Entry 8DXG (X-ray diffraction, 2.10 A resolution); this record covers chains A and B.

# Chain A
Name: Reverse transcriptase/ribonuclease H
Source organism: Human immunodeficiency virus type 1 BH10
Notes: EC 2.7.7.49, 2.7.7.7, 3.1.26.13, 3.1.13.2
Reference sequence: P03366 (POL_HV1B1); residues 1-555 here correspond to UniProt positions 600-1154 (UniProt number = residue number + 599)
Chain sequence (557 residues; numbered -1 to 555; the number before each row is that of its first residue; numbers below 1 keep their minus sign (Met-1 is residue -1)):
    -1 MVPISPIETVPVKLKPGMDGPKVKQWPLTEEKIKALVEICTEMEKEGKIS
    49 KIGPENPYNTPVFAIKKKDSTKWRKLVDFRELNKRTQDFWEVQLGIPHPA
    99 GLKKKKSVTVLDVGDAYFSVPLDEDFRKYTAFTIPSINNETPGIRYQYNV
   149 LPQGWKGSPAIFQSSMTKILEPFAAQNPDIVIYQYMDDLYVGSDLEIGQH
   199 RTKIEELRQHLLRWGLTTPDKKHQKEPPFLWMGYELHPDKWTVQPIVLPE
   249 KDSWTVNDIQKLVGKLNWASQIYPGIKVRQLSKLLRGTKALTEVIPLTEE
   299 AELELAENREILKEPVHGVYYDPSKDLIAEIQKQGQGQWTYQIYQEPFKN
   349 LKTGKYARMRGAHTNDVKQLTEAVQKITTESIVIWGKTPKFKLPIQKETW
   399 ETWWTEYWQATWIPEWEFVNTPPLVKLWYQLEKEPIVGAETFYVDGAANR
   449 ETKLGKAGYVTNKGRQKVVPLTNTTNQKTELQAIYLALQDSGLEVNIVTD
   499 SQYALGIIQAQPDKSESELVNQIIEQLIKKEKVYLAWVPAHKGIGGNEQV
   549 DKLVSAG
Unresolved in the structure: 555
Differences from the reference sequence: expression tag (-1 to 0); engineered mutation Ala172 (Lys771 in P03366), Ala173 (Lys772 in P03366), Ser280 (Cys879 in P03366)
Curated features (UniProtKB/Swiss-Prot):
  - region: Phe227 to His235 (RT 'primer grip')
  - motif: Trp398 to Trp414 (Tryptophan repeat motif)
  - binding site (Mg(2+)): Asp110, Asp185, Asp186, Asp443, Glu478, Asp498, Asp549
  - site: Trp401 (Essential for RT p66/p51 heterodimerization), Trp414 (Essential for RT p66/p51 heterodimerization), Phe440, Tyr441 (Cleavage)
Metal / ion sites: Mg2+: Asp443, Asp549
Ligand contacts:
  - Rilpivirine (T27; 4-{[4-({4-[(E)-2-cyanoethenyl]-2,6-dimethylphenyl}amino)pyrimidin-2-yl]amino}benzonitrile): Pro95, Leu100, Lys101, Lys102, Lys103, Val106, Val179, Tyr181, Tyr188, Gly190, Pro225, Phe227, Leu228, Trp229, Leu234, His235, Pro236, Tyr318
  - 5-(trifluoromethyl)pyridin-2-one (U4D): Val21, Lys22, Gln23, Trp24, Pro59, Phe61, Arg78
From the paper describing this entry:
  - conformationally variable residues (side-chain flip): Trp24
  - binding site for 5-(trifluoromethyl)pyridin-2-one: Lys22, Trp24, Asp76

# Chain B
Name: p51 RT
Source organism: Human immunodeficiency virus type 1 BH10
Reference sequence: P03366 (POL_HV1B1); residues 1-428 here correspond to UniProt positions 600-1027 (UniProt number = residue number + 599)
Chain sequence (428 residues; numbered 1 to 428; the number before each row is that of its first residue):
     1 PISPIETVPVKLKPGMDGPKVKQWPLTEEKIKALVEICTEMEKEGKISKI
    51 GPENPYNTPVFAIKKKDSTKWRKLVDFRELNKRTQDFWEVQLGIPHPAGL
   101 KKKKSVTVLDVGDAYFSVPLDEDFRKYTAFTIPSINNETPGIRYQYNVLP
   151 QGWKGSPAIFQSSMTKILEPFKKQNPDIVIYQYMDDLYVGSDLEIGQHRT
   201 KIEELRQHLLRWGLTTPDKKHQKEPPFLWMGYELHPDKWTVQPIVLPEKD
   251 SWTVNDIQKLVGKLNWASQIYPGIKVRQLSKLLRGTKALTEVIPLTEEAE
   301 LELAENREILKEPVHGVYYDPSKDLIAEIQKQGQGQWTYQIYQEPFKNLK
   351 TGKYARMRGAHTNDVKQLTEAVQKITTESIVIWGKTPKFKLPIQKETWET
   401 WWTEYWQATWIPEWEFVNTPPLVKLWYQ
Unresolved in the structure: 1-4, 215-223
Differences from the reference sequence: engineered mutation Ser280 (Cys879 in P03366)
Curated features (UniProtKB/Swiss-Prot):
  - region: Phe227 to His235 (RT 'primer grip')
  - motif: Trp398 to Trp414 (Tryptophan repeat motif)
  - binding site (Mg(2+)): Asp110, Asp185, Asp186
  - site (Essential for RT p66/p51 heterodimerization): Trp401, Trp414

# Chain A / chain B interface
Contacting residue pairs (113; chain A residue first):
  Val8(A) with Glu53(B)
  Pro9(A) with Glu53(B)
  Gln85(A) with Glu53(B), hydrogen bond (side chain-backbone)
  Asp86(A) with Lys20(B), salt bridge; Pro55(B)
  Phe87(A) with Pro52(B); Glu53(B); Pro55(B)
  Trp88(A) with Pro52(B), hydrogen bond (backbone-backbone); Asn54(B); Pro55(B); Asn57(B); Thr131(B); Arg143(B)
  Val90(A) with Pro140(B), hydrophobic
  Gly93(A) with Asn137(B)
  Pro95(A) with Asn136(B); Asn137(B)
  His96(A) with Asn136(B), hydrogen bond (backbone-side chain)
  Gly99(A) with Asn136(B); Glu138(B)
  Leu100(A) with Asn136(B); Glu138(B)
  Lys101(A) with Glu138(B), salt bridge
  Ser162(A) with Pro52(B)
  Thr165(A) with Pro140(B)
  Gln373(A) with Glu396(B); Thr397(B), hydrogen bond; Thr400(B); Trp401(B), hydrogen bond
  Thr376(A) with Thr400(B); Trp401(B)
  Thr377(A) with Pro25(B); Thr400(B)
  Ile380(A) with Pro25(B), hydrophobic; Leu26(B); Thr27(B)
  Val381(A) with Pro25(B), hydrophobic; Ile135(B); Asn136(B), hydrogen bond (backbone-backbone)
  Ile382(A) with Ile135(B); Asn136(B)
  Trp383(A) with Ile135(B)
  Gly384(A) with Thr27(B); Glu28(B), hydrogen bond (backbone-backbone); Ile135(B)
  Trp402(A) with Lys331(B), hydrogen bond (backbone-side chain); His361(B); Thr362(B); Asp364(B)
  Tyr405(A) with Lys331(B), hydrogen bond (backbone-side chain)
  Trp406(A) with Lys331(B); Val417(B); Asn418(B); Thr419(B); Pro420(B); Pro421(B)
  Gln407(A) with Lys331(B), hydrogen bond (backbone-side chain); Asp364(B); Pro392(B); Ile393(B); Gln394(B), hydrogen bond; Val417(B), hydrogen bond (side chain-backbone)
  Ala408(A) with Trp337(B), hydrophobic; Asp364(B); Pro392(B), hydrogen bond (backbone-backbone); Ile393(B)
  Thr409(A) with Asp364(B); Val365(B)
  Trp410(A) with Thr362(B); Asn363(B); Val365(B), hydrophobic; Trp401(B); Tyr405(B)
  Pro412(A) with Trp401(B), hydrophobic
  Pro433(A) with Asn255(B); Leu289(B), hydrophobic; Thr290(B)
  Ile434(A) with Thr290(B)
  Val435(A) with Thr290(B)
  Thr439(A) with Ala288(B); Leu289(B), hydrogen bond (side chain-backbone)
  Tyr441(A) with Val254(B); Gln258(B); Thr286(B); Lys287(B), hydrogen bond (side chain-backbone)
  Val458(A) with Thr286(B)
  Thr459(A) with Thr286(B)
  Asn460(A) with Thr286(B); Lys287(B); Ala288(B)
  Asn494(A) with Leu289(B)
  Val496(A) with Gln258(B); Leu289(B), hydrophobic
  Gln500(A) with Leu422(B)
  Gly504(A) with Pro420(B)
  Gln507(A) with Pro420(B)
  Tyr532(A) with Asn255(B), hydrogen bond; Leu289(B), hydrophobic
  Trp535(A) with Leu422(B); Trp426(B), hydrophobic
  Val536(A) with Gln258(B)
  Pro537(A) with Gly262(B); Asn265(B)
  Lys540(A) with Asn265(B); Ser280(B), hydrogen bond (backbone-side chain)
  Gly541(A) with Ser280(B)
  Ile542(A) with Leu283(B), hydrophobic
  Gly543(A) with Leu283(B); Gly285(B)
  Gly544(A) with Gly285(B), hydrogen bond (backbone-backbone); Thr286(B)
  Gln547(A) with Gly285(B)
Interface residues without a listed pair, chain A (65 interface residues in all): Ile94, Ala158, Ile159, Glu169, Tyr181, Thr369, Thr386, Thr403, Leu503, Ala508, Ala534
Interface residues without a listed pair, chain B (59 interface residues in all): Lys49, Tyr56, Val261, Val276, Arg284, Leu368, Lys424

# Overview
65 residues of chain A face 59 of chain B across their interface; the contacts include 18 hydrogen bonds and 2
salt bridges. Polar contacts include Asp86(A)-Lys20(B), Lys101(A)-Glu138(B) and Gln85(A)-Glu53(B). Chain A
binds 5-(trifluoromethyl)pyridin-2-one and Rilpivirine. The paper reports a binding site for
5-(trifluoromethyl)pyridin-2-one at Lys22(A), Trp24(A) and Asp76(A); conformational variability at Trp24(A).
Here chain A is Reverse transcriptase/ribonuclease H and chain B is p51 RT, both from Human immunodeficiency
virus type 1 BH10. Entry 8DXG (HIV-1 reverse transcriptase/rilpivirine with bound fragment
5-(trifluoromethyl)pyridin-2-ol at W24 site) was determined by X-ray diffraction together with 8DX2, 8DX3,
8DX8, 8DXB, 8DXE, 8DXH and 5 further entries from the same study.
